Entry 3T1H (X-ray diffraction, 3.11 A resolution); this record covers chains A and M of the 23 polymer chains in the assembly.

== Chain A ==
Molecule: 16s rRNA
From: Thermus thermophilus
Sequence (1513 nucleotides; row label = number of the first residue in the row; note: 4 numbers in that range are skipped by the numbering (no residue carries them; nothing is unmodelled there)):
     5 UGGAGAGUUU GAUCCUGGCU CAGGGUGAAC GCUGGCGGCG UGCCUAAGAC AUGCAAGUCG
    65 UGCGGGCCGC GGGGUUUUAC UCCGUGGUCA GCGGCGGACG GGUGAGUAAC GCGUGGGUGA
   125 CCUACCCGGA AGAGGGGGAC AACCCGGGGA AACUCGGGCU AAUCCCCCAU GUGGACCCGC
   185 CCCUUGGGGU GUGUCCAAAG GGCUUUGCCC GCUUCCGGAU GGGCCCGCGU CCCAUCAGCU
   245 AGUUGGUGGG GUAAUGGCCC ACCAAGGCGA CGACGGGUAG CCGGUCUGAG AGGAUGGCCG
   305 GCCACAGGGG CACUGAGACA CGGGCCCCAC UCCUACGGGA GGCAGCAGUU AGGAAUCUUC
   365 CGCAAUGGGC GCAAGCCUGA CGGAGCGACG CCGCUUGGAG GAAGAAGCCC UUCGGGGUGU
   425 AAACUCCUGA ACCCGGGACG AAACCCCCGA CGAGGGGACU GACGGUACCG GGGUAAUAGC
   485 GCCGGCCAAC UCCGUGCCAG CAGCCGCGGU AAUACGGAGG GCGCGAGCGU UACCCGGAUU
   545 CACUGGGCGU AAAGGGCGUG UAGGCGGCCU GGGGCGUCCC AUGUGAAAGA CCACGGCUCA
   605 ACCGUGGGGG AGCGUGGGAU ACGCUCAGGC UAGACGGUGG GAGAGGGUGG UGGAAUUCCC
   665 GGAGUAGCGG UGAAAUGCGC AGAUACCGGG AGGAACGCCG AUGGCGAAGG CAGCCACCUG
   725 GUCCACCCGU GACGCUGAGG CGCGAAAGCG UGGGGAGCAA ACCGGAUUAG AUACCCGGGU
   785 AGUCCACGCC CUAAACGAUG CGCGCUAGGU CUCUGGGUCU CCUGGGGGCC GAAGCUAACG
   845 CGUUAAGCGC GCCGCCUGGG GAGUACGGCC GCAAGGCUGA AACUCAAAGG AAUUGACGGG
   905 GGCCCGCACA AGCGGUGGAG CAUGUGGUUU AAUUCGAAGC AACGCGAAGA ACCUUACCAG
   965 GCCUUGACAU GCUAGGGAAC CCGGGUGAAA GCCUGGGGUG CCCCGCGAGG GGAGCCCUAG
  1025 CACAGGUGCU GCAUGGCCGU CGUCAGCUCG UGCCGUGAGG UGUUGGGUUA AGUCCCGCAA
  1085 CGAGCGCAAC CCCCGCCGUU AGUUGCCAGC GGUUCGGCCG GGCACUCUAA CGGGACUGCC
  1145 CGCGAAAGCG GGAGGAAGGA GGGGACGACG UCUGGUCAGC AUGGCCCUUA CGGCCUGGGC
  1205 GACACACGUG CUACAAUGCC CACUACAAAG CGAUGCCACC CGGCAACGGG GAGCUAAUCG
  1265 CAAAAAGGUG GGCCCAGUUC GGAUUGGGGU CUGCAACCCG ACCCCAUGAA GCCGGAAUCG
  1325 CUAGUAAUCG CGGAUCAGCC AUGCCGCGGU GAAUACGUUC CCGGGCCUUG UACACACCGC
  1385 CCGUCACGCC AUGGGAGCGG GCUCUACCCG AAGUCGCCGG GAGCCUACGG GCAGGCGCCG
  1445 AGGGUAGGGC CCGUGACUGG GGCGAAGUCG UAACAAGGUA GCUGUACCGG AAGGUGCGGC
  1505 UGGAUCA
  1516 CUUUCU
Construct notes: insertion (1517-1521)
Ion coordination: Mg2+ site 1: U12, G21, G22; Mg2+ site 2 near G21 (its only coordinating residue here); Mg2+ site 3: C48, G108; Mg2+ site 4 near A53 (its only coordinating residue here); Mg2+ site 5 near U56 (its only coordinating residue here); Mg2+ site 6: A109, G110, G284; Mg2+ site 7 near G115 (its only coordinating residue here); Mg2+ site 8: G151, G152; Mg2+ site 9 near C163 (its only coordinating residue here); Mg2+ site 10 near G175 (its only coordinating residue here); Mg2+ site 11 near U188 (its only coordinating residue here); Mg2+ site 12 near G193 (its only coordinating residue here); 81 more Mg2+ sites not listed
Residues lining bound ligands: paromomycin (PAR): C1386, G1387, U1388, C1389, A1390, C1391, G1466, C1467, G1468, A1469, A1470, G1471, U1472, C1473

== Chain M ==
Molecule: 30S ribosomal protein S13
From: Thermus thermophilus
UniProtKB: P80377 (RS13_THET8); numbering as in UniProt (aligned over 1-126)
Amino-acid sequence (126 residues; each row starts with the number of its first residue):
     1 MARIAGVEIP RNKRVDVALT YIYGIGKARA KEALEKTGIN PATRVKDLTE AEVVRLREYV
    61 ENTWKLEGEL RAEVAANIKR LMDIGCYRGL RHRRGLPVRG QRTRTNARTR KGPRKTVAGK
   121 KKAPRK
Unresolved in the structure: 1

== Interface between chain A and chain M ==
Contacting residue pairs - 91 pairs, chain A then chain M:
  G924(A) - Arg108(M)  phosphate contact
  G924(A) - Thr109(M)  phosphate contact
  G924(A) - Arg114(M)  salt bridge to the phosphate
  C925(A) - Asn106(M)  base contact
  C925(A) - Ala107(M)  hydrogen bond to the phosphate
  C925(A) - Arg108(M)  hydrogen bond to the phosphate
  C925(A) - Thr109(M)  hydrogen bond to the phosphate
  A926(A) - Gln101(M)  phosphate contact
  A926(A) - Arg102(M)  phosphate contact
  A926(A) - Asn106(M)  hydrogen bond to the base
  U927(A) - Arg102(M)  salt bridge to the phosphate
  U927(A) - Thr105(M)  hydrogen bond to the base
  G928(A) - Arg102(M)  salt bridge to the phosphate
  G928(A) - Thr105(M)  base contact
  U929(A) - Arg104(M)  hydrogen bond to the base
  U929(A) - Thr105(M)  base contact
  G930(A) - Arg104(M)  salt bridge to the phosphate
  G931(A) - Arg104(M)  hydrogen bond to the base
  G931(A) - Gly119(M)  hydrogen bond to the sugar
  G943(A) - Lys126(M)  sugar contact
  A946(A) - Lys126(M)  hydrogen bond to the base
  A1206(A) - Gln101(M)  phosphate contact
  A1206(A) - Arg102(M)  phosphate contact
  A1206(A) - Thr103(M)  hydrogen bond to the phosphate
  C1207(A) - Arg91(M)  salt bridge to the phosphate
  C1207(A) - Leu96(M)  sugar contact
  C1207(A) - Thr103(M)  hydrogen bond to the phosphate
  C1207(A) - Arg104(M)  base contact
  C1207(A) - Lys111(M)  hydrogen bond to the phosphate
  A1208(A) - Leu96(M)  phosphate contact
  A1208(A) - Lys111(M)  salt bridge to the phosphate
  A1208(A) - Lys115(M)  hydrogen bond to the sugar
  A1208(A) - Val117(M)  sugar contact
  C1209(A) - Arg104(M)  hydrogen bond to the base
  C1209(A) - Arg108(M)  salt bridge to the phosphate
  C1209(A) - Lys111(M)  salt bridge to the phosphate
  C1209(A) - Pro113(M)  phosphate contact
  C1209(A) - Arg114(M)  phosphate contact
  C1209(A) - Lys115(M)  salt bridge to the phosphate
  C1209(A) - Thr116(M)  phosphate contact
  C1209(A) - Val117(M)  sugar contact
  A1210(A) - Arg104(M)  hydrogen bond to the base
  A1210(A) - Thr105(M)  base contact
  A1210(A) - Arg114(M)  salt bridge to the phosphate
  A1210(A) - Thr116(M)  hydrogen bond to the phosphate
  C1277(A) - Arg14(M)  sugar contact
  C1277(A) - Arg44(M)  salt bridge to the phosphate
  C1278(A) - Arg44(M)  salt bridge to the phosphate
  U1282(A) - Tyr21(M)  phosphate contact
  U1283(A) - Lys13(M)  phosphate contact
  U1283(A) - Arg14(M)  base contact
  U1283(A) - Val17(M)  phosphate contact
  U1283(A) - Tyr21(M)  hydrogen bond to the phosphate
  U1283(A) - Lys27(M)  sugar contact
  A1287(A) - Thr109(M)  sugar contact
  U1288(A) - Gln101(M)  hydrogen bond to the phosphate
  U1288(A) - Thr109(M)  sugar contact
  U1288(A) - Arg110(M)  phosphate contact
  U1289(A) - Ile78(M)  sugar contact
  U1289(A) - His92(M)  hydrogen bond to the phosphate
  U1289(A) - Pro97(M)  phosphate contact
  U1289(A) - Val98(M)  hydrogen bond to the phosphate
  U1289(A) - Arg99(M)  hydrogen bond to the base
  U1289(A) - Gln101(M)  hydrogen bond to the phosphate
  U1289(A) - Arg110(M)  salt bridge to the phosphate
  G1290(A) - Val74(M)  sugar contact
  G1290(A) - Asn77(M)  phosphate contact
  G1290(A) - Ile78(M)  sugar contact
  G1290(A) - Leu81(M)  phosphate contact
  G1290(A) - Arg88(M)  salt bridge to the phosphate
  G1290(A) - His92(M)  salt bridge to the phosphate
  G1290(A) - Arg99(M)  salt bridge to the phosphate
  G1291(A) - Asn77(M)  phosphate contact
  G1291(A) - Arg80(M)  salt bridge to the phosphate
  G1291(A) - Arg88(M)  salt bridge to the phosphate
  G1304(A) - Gly100(M)  phosphate contact
  C1309(A) - Ala28(M)  phosphate contact
  C1309(A) - Arg29(M)  sugar contact
  A1310(A) - Tyr23(M)  phosphate contact
  A1310(A) - Gly24(M)  phosphate contact
  A1310(A) - Gly26(M)  hydrogen bond to the phosphate
  A1310(A) - Lys27(M)  phosphate contact
  A1310(A) - Ala28(M)  hydrogen bond to the phosphate
  A1310(A) - Arg29(M)  hydrogen bond to the phosphate
  A1310(A) - Leu70(M)  sugar contact
  U1311(A) - Ile22(M)  phosphate contact
  U1311(A) - Tyr23(M)  phosphate contact
  U1311(A) - Gly24(M)  phosphate contact
  U1311(A) - Ile25(M)  phosphate contact
  U1311(A) - Gly26(M)  phosphate contact
  G1312(A) - Tyr23(M)  phosphate contact
Other interface residues (no listed pair), chain A (38 interface residues in all): A923, A942, G1205, C1211, G1276, C1301, C1302, C1303, A1313
Other interface residues (no listed pair), chain M (48 interface residues in all): Tyr87, Ala118, Lys120

== Summary ==
The interface between chain A and chain M involves 38 residues on one side and 48 on the other, with 25
hydrogen bonds and 18 salt bridges. Polar contacts include A926(A)-Asn106(M), U927(A)-Thr105(M) and
U929(A)-Arg104(M). Chain A binds paromomycin.
Chain A is 16s rRNA and chain M is 30S ribosomal protein S13, both from Thermus thermophilus; the structure,
Structure of the Thermus thermophilus 30S ribosomal subunit complexed with a human anti-codon stem loop (HASL)
..., was determined by X-ray diffraction (same publication as 3T1Y).
